1PQ9 - chains A and B; structure by X-ray diffraction, 2.10 A resolution.

== Chain A (and B) ==
Molecule: Oxysterols receptor LXR-beta
From: Homo sapiens
Notes: fragment: Ligand binding domain, residues 213-461; chain B of this document is another copy of the same molecule, construct and numbering; everything in this record applies to it too
Reference sequence: P55055 (NR1H2_HUMAN); residues 213-461 here = UniProt positions 213-461
Chain sequence (253 residues; numbered 209 to 461; the number before each row is that of its first residue):
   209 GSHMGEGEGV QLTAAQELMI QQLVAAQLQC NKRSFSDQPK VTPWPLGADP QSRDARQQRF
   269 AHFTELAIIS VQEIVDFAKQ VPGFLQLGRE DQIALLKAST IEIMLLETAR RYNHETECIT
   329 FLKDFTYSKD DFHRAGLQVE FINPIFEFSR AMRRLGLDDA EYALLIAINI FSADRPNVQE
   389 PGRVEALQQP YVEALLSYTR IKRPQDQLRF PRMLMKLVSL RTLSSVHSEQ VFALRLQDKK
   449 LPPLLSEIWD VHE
Disordered / not traced: 209-219, 254-260, 459-461 (chain B: 209-218, 259-260, 459-461)
Differences from the reference sequence: cloning artifact (209-212)
Swiss-Prot annotation at these positions:
  - cross-link: K447 (Glycyl lysine isopeptide (Lys-Gly) (interchain with G-Cter in SUMO2))
  - mutagenesis: K447 (K447R: Impaired ability to act as an anti-inflammatory role during the hepatic acute phase response; when associated with R-409)
Ligand contacts:
  - 44B (1,1,1,3,3,3-hexafluoro-2-{4-[(2,2,2-trifluoroethyl)amino]phenyl}propan-2-ol): F268, F271, T272, A275, I309, M312, L313, T316, F340, L345, F349, I353, H435, Q438, V439, L442, L449, L453, W457
  - benzenesulfonic acid (BNS): F271, L274, A275, S278, M312, T316, R319, F329, F340

== Chain A / chain B interface ==
Residue-residue contacts (31; chain A residue first):
  I376(A) - M423(B)  hydrophobic
  D382(A) - S427(B)
  D382(A) - T430(B)
  Q396(A) - M423(B)
  Q397(A) - L416(B)
  Q397(A) - R420(B)
  V400(A) - L416(B)  hydrophobic
  V400(A) - M423(B)  hydrophobic
  E401(A) - L416(B)
  L404(A) - Q415(B)
  R408(A) - R408(B)
  R408(A) - Q415(B)
  Q415(A) - L404(B)
  L416(A) - Q397(B)
  L416(A) - E401(B)
  F418(A) - P419(B)  hydrophobic
  P419(A) - F418(B)  hydrophobic
  P419(A) - L422(B)  hydrophobic
  R420(A) - Q397(B)
  L422(A) - P419(B)  hydrophobic
  M423(A) - Q396(B)
  L425(A) - V426(B)  hydrophobic
  V426(A) - L425(B)
  V426(A) - V426(B)  hydrophobic
  V426(A) - R429(B)
  S427(A) - D382(B)
  R429(A) - V426(B)
  R429(A) - R429(B)
  R429(A) - T430(B)  hydrogen bond
  T430(A) - R429(B)  hydrogen bond
  S433(A) - S433(B)  hydrogen bond
Other interface residues (no listed pair), chain B (21 interface residues in all): I376, V400

== Overview ==
Chain A and chain B each contribute 21 residues to their interface, with 3 hydrogen bonds. Polar contacts
include R429(A)-T430(B) and S433(A)-S433(B). Ligands of chain A: benzenesulfonic acid and compound 44B.
Curated annotation (UniProt) lists one mutagenesis site on chain A.
Both chains are Oxysterols receptor LXR-beta (Homo sapiens). Entry 1PQ9 (Human lxr beta hormone receptor
complexed with T0901317 complex) was determined by X-ray diffraction (same publication as 1PQ6 and 1PQC).
